Entry 5Y9F (X-ray diffraction, 3.35 A resolution); this record covers chains D and E of the 15 polymer chains in the assembly.

# Chain D (and E)
Name: Major capsid protein L1
Source organism: Human papillomavirus type 59
Notes: chain E of this document is another copy of the same molecule, construct and numbering; everything in this record applies to it too
Reference sequence: Q81971 (Q81971_HPV59); residues 10-508 here = UniProt positions 10-508
Amino-acid sequence (500 residues; numbered 9 to 508; the number before each row is that of its first residue):
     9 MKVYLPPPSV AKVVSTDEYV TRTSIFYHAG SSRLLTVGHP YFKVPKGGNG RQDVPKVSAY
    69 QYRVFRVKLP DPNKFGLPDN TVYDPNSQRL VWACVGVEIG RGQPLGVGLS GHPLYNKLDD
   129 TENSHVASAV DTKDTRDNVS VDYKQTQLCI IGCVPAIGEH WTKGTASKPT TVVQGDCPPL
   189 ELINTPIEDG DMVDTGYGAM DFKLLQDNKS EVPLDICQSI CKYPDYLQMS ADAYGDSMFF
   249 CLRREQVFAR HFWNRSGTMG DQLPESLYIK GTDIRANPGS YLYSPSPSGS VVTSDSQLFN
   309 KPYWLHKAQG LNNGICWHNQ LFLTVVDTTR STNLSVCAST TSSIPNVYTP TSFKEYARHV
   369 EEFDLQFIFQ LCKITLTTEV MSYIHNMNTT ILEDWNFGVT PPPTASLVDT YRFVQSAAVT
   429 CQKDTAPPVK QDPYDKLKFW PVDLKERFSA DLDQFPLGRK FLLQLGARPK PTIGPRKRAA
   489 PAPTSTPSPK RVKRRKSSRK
Disordered / not traced: 9-19, 406-438, 474-508 (chain E: 9-19, 412-438, 474-508)
Sequence notes: initiating methionine (9); engineered mutation S175 (Cys in Q81971)
Reported in the primary citation:
  - specificity-determining residues: Q270, E273, D281

# Chain D / chain E interface
Contacting residue pairs (171; chain D residue first):
  R41(D) - E167(E)  salt bridge
  R41(D) - N192(E)  hydrogen bond
  R41(D) - D233(E)  salt bridge
  L43(D) - L190(E)  hydrophobic
  V45(D) - W169(E)  hydrophobic
  H47(D) - D269(E)  salt bridge
  Y49(D) - Y289(E)
  Y49(D) - Y291(E)
  F50(D) - Q270(E)
  F50(D) - L271(E)  hydrophobic
  F50(D) - P272(E)
  F50(D) - L275(E)  hydrophobic
  V52(D) - D269(E)
  N57(D) - K176(E)
  Q60(D) - S175(E)
  Q60(D) - K176(E)
  R109(D) - L235(E)
  G110(D) - E167(E)
  G110(D) - Y231(E)
  G110(D) - L235(E)
  Q111(D) - E167(E)  hydrogen bond
  Q111(D) - W169(E)  hydrogen bond
  Q111(D) - Y231(E)
  P112(D) - K152(E)
  P112(D) - D202(E)
  P112(D) - Y231(E)  hydrophobic
  L113(D) - K152(E)  hydrogen bond (backbone-side chain)
  L113(D) - D202(E)
  L113(D) - E253(E)
  L113(D) - V255(E)
  V115(D) - V255(E)
  V115(D) - F256(E)  hydrophobic
  V115(D) - A257(E)  hydrophobic
  V115(D) - P293(E)
  L117(D) - F260(E)  hydrophobic
  L117(D) - Y291(E)  hydrophobic
  L117(D) - S292(E)
  L117(D) - P293(E)  hydrophobic
  G119(D) - Y291(E)
  H120(D) - L275(E)  hydrogen bond (side chain-backbone)
  H120(D) - Y276(E)
  H120(D) - Y291(E)  hydrogen bond (backbone-side chain)
  P121(D) - G287(E)
  P121(D) - Y289(E)  hydrophobic
  P121(D) - Y291(E)
  L122(D) - Y276(E)  hydrophobic
  L122(D) - I277(E)
  K125(D) - N131(E)  hydrogen bond
  K125(D) - S132(E)
  D128(D) - N131(E)  hydrogen bond
  V134(D) - H133(E)
  A135(D) - H133(E)
  R144(D) - I277(E)  hydrogen bond (side chain-backbone)
  R144(D) - K278(E)
  R144(D) - G279(E)
  D145(D) - S132(E)
  N146(D) - T129(E)
  N146(D) - N262(E)
  N146(D) - G287(E)
  N146(D) - S288(E)  hydrogen bond (side chain-backbone)
  N146(D) - Y291(E)  hydrogen bond
  V147(D) - T129(E)
  S148(D) - T129(E)  hydrogen bond
  S148(D) - F260(E)
  S148(D) - Y291(E)
  V149(D) - F260(E)  hydrophobic
  D150(D) - F260(E)
  D215(D) - I277(E)
  N216(D) - I277(E)
  K217(D) - S274(E)  hydrogen bond (side chain-backbone)
  K217(D) - L275(E)
  K217(D) - Y276(E)
  L222(D) - L271(E)  hydrophobic
  L222(D) - L275(E)
  C225(D) - L275(E)  hydrogen bond (side chain-backbone)
  Q226(D) - S274(E)
  Q226(D) - L275(E)
  R258(D) - E130(E)  salt bridge
  R258(D) - A257(E)  hydrogen bond (side chain-backbone)
  R258(D) - R258(E)  hydrogen bond (side chain-backbone)
  R258(D) - F260(E)
  H259(D) - E130(E)  salt bridge
  H259(D) - N131(E)  hydrogen bond
  W261(D) - N131(E)  hydrogen bond
  S298(D) - F256(E)
  V299(D) - V255(E)
  V299(D) - F256(E)  hydrophobic
  V300(D) - Q254(E)
  V300(D) - V255(E)  hydrogen bond (backbone-backbone)
  T301(D) - E253(E)
  T301(D) - Q254(E)
  S302(D) - R252(E)
  S302(D) - E253(E)  hydrogen bond (side chain-backbone)
  D303(D) - R252(E)  salt bridge
  N308(D) - R251(E)
  T340(D) - G204(E)
  T340(D) - Y205(E)
  T340(D) - G206(E)
  L342(D) - Y205(E)
  L342(D) - M208(E)  hydrophobic
  S343(D) - Q214(E)  hydrogen bond (backbone-side chain)
  S343(D) - E219(E)
  S343(D) - R263(E)
  S343(D) - L290(E)
  V344(D) - P186(E)
  V344(D) - L188(E)  hydrophobic
  V344(D) - L213(E)
  C345(D) - L213(E)  hydrogen bond (backbone-backbone)
  C345(D) - Q214(E)
  C345(D) - D215(E)
  C345(D) - N216(E)  hydrogen bond (side chain-backbone)
  A346(D) - G183(E)
  A346(D) - D184(E)
  A346(D) - D215(E)
  S347(D) - Q182(E)  hydrogen bond (backbone-side chain)
  S347(D) - G183(E)  hydrogen bond (backbone-backbone)
  S347(D) - D215(E)  hydrogen bond (backbone-side chain)
  T348(D) - Q182(E)
  T349(D) - Q182(E)
  S350(D) - Q182(E)
  Y356(D) - N124(E)
  Y356(D) - D142(E)
  Y356(D) - R144(E)
  Y356(D) - N216(E)
  Y356(D) - S264(E)  hydrogen bond
  P358(D) - D139(E)
  P358(D) - T140(E)
  P358(D) - G265(E)
  P358(D) - T266(E)  hydrogen bond (backbone-backbone)
  T359(D) - T266(E)
  F361(D) - D215(E)
  F361(D) - N216(E)
  F361(D) - G265(E)
  F361(D) - T266(E)  hydrogen bond (backbone-side chain)
  K362(D) - G183(E)
  K362(D) - T266(E)
  K362(D) - G268(E)
  E363(D) - N124(E)
  E363(D) - N216(E)
  E363(D) - E219(E)
  E363(D) - S264(E)
  E363(D) - T266(E)  hydrogen bond (backbone-backbone)
  E363(D) - M267(E)
  E363(D) - G268(E)  hydrogen bond (backbone-backbone)
  E363(D) - L290(E)
  Y364(D) - G183(E)  hydrogen bond (side chain-backbone)
  Y364(D) - D184(E)
  Y364(D) - C185(E)
  Y364(D) - G268(E)
  Y364(D) - D269(E)
  Y364(D) - L290(E)
  A365(D) - L290(E)
  R366(D) - C185(E)  hydrogen bond
  R366(D) - L188(E)
  R366(D) - D269(E)  salt bridge
  V368(D) - W169(E)  hydrophobic
  E370(D) - E167(E)
  E370(D) - L190(E)
  E370(D) - D233(E)
  E370(D) - L235(E)
  D372(D) - L235(E)
  D459(D) - K20(E)  salt bridge
  D461(D) - L319(E)
  Q462(D) - K20(E)
  Q462(D) - V21(E)  hydrogen bond (side chain-backbone)
  P464(D) - S238(E)
  R467(D) - S238(E)
  R467(D) - Q317(E)  hydrogen bond (side chain-backbone)
  R467(D) - G318(E)
  R467(D) - L319(E)
  L471(D) - K315(E)
Other interface residues (no listed pair), chain D (82 interface residues in all): K51, K54, G108, G114, S132, S136, F371
Other interface residues (no listed pair), chain E (82 interface residues in all): K141, A207, Q236, H259, W261, S298

# Summary
The chain D/chain E interface involves 82 residues from each chain; the contacts include 35 hydrogen bonds and
8 salt bridges. Polar pairs include R41(D)-E167(E), R41(D)-D233(E) and H47(D)-D269(E). The paper reports
specificity determinants Q270(D), E273(D) and D281(D).
Both chains are Major capsid protein L1 (Human papillomavirus type 59). Entry 5Y9F (Crystal structure of HPV59
pentamer in complex with the Fab fragment of antibody 28F10) was determined by X-ray diffraction (same
publication as 5Y9C and 5Y9E).
